Entry 7QOL (electron microscopy, 3.33 A resolution); this record covers chains A and O of the 30 polymer chains in the assembly.

== Chain A (and O) ==
Molecule: Portal protein gp20
Organism: Bacteroides phage crAss001
Notes: chain O of this document is another copy of the same molecule, construct and numbering; everything in this record applies to it too
UniProt: A0A385DT68 (A0A385DT68_9CAUD); numbering as in UniProt (aligned over 1-806)
Sequence (806 residues; each row starts with the number of its first residue):
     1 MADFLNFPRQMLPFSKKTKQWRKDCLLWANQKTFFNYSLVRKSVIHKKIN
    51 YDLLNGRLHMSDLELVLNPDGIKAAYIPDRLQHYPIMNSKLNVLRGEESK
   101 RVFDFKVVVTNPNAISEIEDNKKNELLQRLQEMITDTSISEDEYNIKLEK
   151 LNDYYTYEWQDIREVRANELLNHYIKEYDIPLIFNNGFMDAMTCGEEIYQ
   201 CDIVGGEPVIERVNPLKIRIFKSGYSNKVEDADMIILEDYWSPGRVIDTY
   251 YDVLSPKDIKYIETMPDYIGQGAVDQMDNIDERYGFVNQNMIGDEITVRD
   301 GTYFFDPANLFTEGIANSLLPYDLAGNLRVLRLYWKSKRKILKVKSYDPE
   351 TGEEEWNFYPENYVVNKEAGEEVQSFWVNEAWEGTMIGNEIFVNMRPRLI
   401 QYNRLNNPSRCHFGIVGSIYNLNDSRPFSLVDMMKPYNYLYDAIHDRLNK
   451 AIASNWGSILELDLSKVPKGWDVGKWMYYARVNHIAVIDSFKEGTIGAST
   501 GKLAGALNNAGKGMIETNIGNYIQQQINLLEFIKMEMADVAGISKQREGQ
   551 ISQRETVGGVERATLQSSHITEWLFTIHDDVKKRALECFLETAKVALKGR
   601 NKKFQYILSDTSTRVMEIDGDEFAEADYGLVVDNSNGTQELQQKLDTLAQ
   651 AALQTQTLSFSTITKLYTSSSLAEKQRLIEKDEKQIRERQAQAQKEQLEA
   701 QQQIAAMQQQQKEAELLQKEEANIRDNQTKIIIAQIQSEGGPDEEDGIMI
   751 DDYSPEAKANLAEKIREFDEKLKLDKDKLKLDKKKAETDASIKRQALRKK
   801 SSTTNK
Unresolved in the structure: 1-5, 33-35, 68-71, 269-324, 550-563, 740-806
Disulfide bonds: C201-C588
Metal / ion sites: Mg2+ site 1: A114, E119, Q160; Mg2+ site 2: Y606 (shared with A114(O), E119(O), Q160(O) of chain O)

== Chain A / chain O interface ==
Contacting residue pairs - 223 pairs, chain A then chain O:
  Y51(A) with L422(O), hydrophobic; N423(O)
  L54(A) with L422(O), hydrophobic; F428(O)
  N55(A) with L422(O); S425(O), hydrogen bond; F428(O)
  Y76(A) with L65(O)
  Y84(A) with Y437(O)
  P85(A) with M433(O), hydrophobic; V540(O)
  S89(A) with D539(O), hydrogen bond (side chain-backbone); V540(O), hydrogen bond (side chain-backbone)
  N92(A) with H569(O); I570(O); W573(O)
  V93(A) with Q566(O); H569(O); I570(O), hydrophobic
  R95(A) with W573(O)
  G96(A) with H569(O); E572(O)
  E97(A) with Q566(O); H569(O), salt bridge
  S99(A) with E572(O)
  K100(A) with L565(O); H569(O); E572(O), salt bridge
  M133(A) with E117(O)
  K147(A) with E117(O)
  E169(A) with N111(O), hydrogen bond (backbone-side chain); A114(O)
  N172(A) with T110(O), hydrogen bond (side chain-backbone); N111(O), hydrogen bond
  H173(A) with T110(O), hydrogen bond; N111(O); A626(O), hydrogen bond (side chain-backbone); G629(O)
  K176(A) with V631(O); D633(O), salt bridge
  E177(A) with K583(O); A626(O)
  D179(A) with D580(O); K583(O)
  L182(A) with D580(O)
  M189(A) with L422(O), hydrophobic
  D190(A) with N423(O)
  G205(A) with N406(O); N407(O)
  G206(A) with N406(O)
  E207(A) with N406(O)
  R212(A) with N423(O), hydrogen bond
  N214(A) with N423(O), hydrogen bond; D424(O)
  P215(A) with N423(O)
  L216(A) with N423(O)
  K217(A) with Y225(O); D424(O)
  D239(A) with G224(O); Y225(O)
  Y240(A) with G224(O)
  S242(A) with K222(O); D231(O); D233(O), hydrogen bond
  P243(A) with K222(O); D233(O)
  G244(A) with D233(O), hydrogen bond (backbone-side chain); N379(O), hydrogen bond (backbone-side chain)
  I247(A) with K338(O); W377(O); N379(O); S409(O)
  D248(A) with N379(O), hydrogen bond; N407(O), hydrogen bond (backbone-side chain); S409(O), hydrogen bond (backbone-side chain); R410(O)
  Y251(A) with F358(O), hydrophobic; F376(O); W377(O); N406(O); N407(O); P408(O); S409(O)
  D252(A) with F376(O)
  I259(A) with M11(O), hydrophobic; W377(O), hydrophobic
  K260(A) with M11(O)
  E263(A) with Q10(O); M11(O); K338(O), salt bridge
  D267(A) with K222(O), salt bridge
  G326(A) with K222(O)
  N327(A) with L39(O); K222(O); S223(O), hydrogen bond (side chain-backbone)
  Y441(A) with E536(O), hydrogen bond
  H445(A) with E536(O), salt bridge
  L448(A) with F532(O), hydrophobic
  I452(A) with I444(O), hydrophobic; R447(O), hydrogen bond (backbone-side chain); L529(O), hydrophobic
  A453(A) with R447(O), hydrogen bond (backbone-side chain)
  N455(A) with R447(O), hydrogen bond (backbone-side chain); Y522(O), hydrogen bond (backbone-side chain); Q526(O)
  W456(A) with R447(O); Y522(O)
  G457(A) with Y522(O)
  S458(A) with T517(O); N518(O)
  L460(A) with I515(O), hydrophobic; E516(O)
  L462(A) with I515(O), hydrophobic
  W476(A) with I515(O), hydrophobic
  A480(A) with I459(O)
  R481(A) with W456(O)
  H484(A) with S458(O); I459(O); L460(O), hydrogen bond (backbone-backbone)
  I485(A) with L460(O); L462(O), hydrophobic
  A486(A) with I459(O), hydrophobic; L460(O), hydrogen bond (backbone-backbone); E461(O); L462(O), hydrogen bond (backbone-backbone)
  V487(A) with L462(O); L464(O), hydrophobic
  I488(A) with E461(O); L462(O), hydrogen bond (backbone-backbone); D463(O)
  S490(A) with D463(O), hydrogen bond; L507(O)
  F491(A) with G494(O); L503(O), hydrophobic; L507(O), hydrophobic
  A498(A) with A504(O)
  S499(A) with L503(O); A504(O), hydrogen bond (backbone-backbone); L507(O)
  T500(A) with L503(O)
  N509(A) with A506(O); A510(O)
  K512(A) with E461(O), salt bridge; M514(O)
  M514(A) with N518(O)
  G520(A) with Q525(O)
  I523(A) with L529(O), hydrophobic
  I527(A) with F532(O), hydrophobic
  L530(A) with F532(O), hydrophobic
  K534(A) with D539(O)
  R547(A) with Q566(O), hydrogen bond
  E548(A) with Q566(O); S567(O), hydrogen bond (backbone-backbone); I570(O)
  G549(A) with T564(O), hydrogen bond (backbone-backbone); L565(O); Q566(O); S567(O)
  R600(A) with E354(O)
  N601(A) with N406(O), hydrogen bond
  K602(A) with L405(O)
  K603(A) with L405(O); A626(O), hydrogen bond (side chain-backbone); D627(O)
  Q605(A) with S116(O), hydrogen bond (backbone-side chain)
  Y606(A) with A114(O); I118(O); E119(O); K122(O), hydrogen bond; L405(O), hydrophobic; D627(O); Y628(O)
  I607(A) with N111(O), hydrogen bond (backbone-side chain); A114(O); G629(O)
  L608(A) with A114(O); S116(O)
  S609(A) with A114(O); I115(O), hydrogen bond (side chain-backbone)
  D610(A) with I115(O); S116(O); E117(O)
  L653(A) with L648(O), hydrophobic
  S659(A) with E683(O); R687(O)
  F660(A) with L648(O), hydrophobic; A652(O), hydrophobic; T657(O); E683(O), hydrogen bond (backbone-side chain)
  S661(A) with E680(O); E683(O), hydrogen bond
  I663(A) with L648(O), hydrophobic
  T664(A) with L645(O); Q676(O); E680(O), hydrogen bond
  K665(A) with N113(O), hydrogen bond (backbone-side chain)
  Y667(A) with L641(O); K644(O); L648(O), hydrophobic
  T668(A) with P112(O); N113(O), hydrogen bond (backbone-side chain); Q676(O)
  S669(A) with N113(O)
  E674(A) with N113(O), hydrogen bond
  E696(A) with L698(O)
  M707(A) with Q709(O)
  Q711(A) with K712(O), hydrogen bond
  E715(A) with K712(O), salt bridge; L716(O)
  Q718(A) with K719(O), hydrogen bond; E720(O)
  A722(A) with N723(O)
  R725(A) with N723(O), hydrogen bond; I724(O); N727(O), hydrogen bond (backbone-side chain)
  D726(A) with N723(O), hydrogen bond; N727(O), hydrogen bond
  T729(A) with N727(O), hydrogen bond; I731(O)
  I733(A) with I731(O), hydrophobic; A734(O), hydrophobic
  I736(A) with A734(O); S738(O)
Also at the interface, not in a pair above, chain A (132 interface residues in all): G56, Q82, I86, N88, T137, K150, W241, R245, P256, I262, A325, N449, I704, A714, E721, I732, Q737
Also at the interface, not in a pair above, chain O (131 interface residues in all): Y37, V108, D120, K336, E353, Q374, V378, R404, C411, R426, P436, L440, G457, S465, I533, G542, S568, T576, I577, I679, Q701, K730, Q735, Q737

== Summary ==
132 residues of chain A and 131 residues of chain O are in contact, with 50 hydrogen bonds and 8 salt bridges.
Among the polar pairs are E97(A)-H569(O), K100(A)-E572(O) and K176(A)-D633(O). The Mg2+ site 1 is built by
A114(A), E119(A) and Q160(A).
Both chains are Portal protein gp20 (Bacteroides phage crAss001). Entry 7QOL (Tail assembly of the phicrAss001
virion with C6 symmetry imposed) was determined by electron microscopy (same publication as 7QOG, 7QOH, 7QOI,
7QOJ and 7QOK).
